Entry 4RYF (X-ray diffraction, 2.80 A resolution); this record covers chains A and B of the 14 polymer chains in the assembly.

Chain A (and B):
Name: ATP-dependent Clp protease proteolytic subunit
Organism: Listeria monocytogenes
Notes: EC 3.4.21.92; chain B of this document is another copy of the same molecule, construct and numbering; everything in this record applies to it too
Reference sequence: Q8Y7Y1 (Q8Y7Y1_LISMO); residues 8-197 here correspond to UniProt positions 1-190 (UniProt number = residue number - 7)
Amino-acid sequence (201 residues; each row starts with the number of its first residue):
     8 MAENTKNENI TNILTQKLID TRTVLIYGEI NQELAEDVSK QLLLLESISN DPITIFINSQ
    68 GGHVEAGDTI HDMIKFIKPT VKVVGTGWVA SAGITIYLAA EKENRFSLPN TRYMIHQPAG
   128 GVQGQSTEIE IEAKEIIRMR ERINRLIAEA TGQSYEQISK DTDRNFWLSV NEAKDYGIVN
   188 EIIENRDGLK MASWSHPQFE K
Not modelled in the structure: 8-16, 196-208 (chain B: 8-16, 195-208)
Differences from the reference sequence: expression tag (198-208)
Bound ions: Na+: K82, I84

How chain A and chain B interact:
Contacting residue pairs - 58 pairs, chain A then chain B:
  N19(A) - I17(B)
  Q23(A) - I17(B)
  Q39(A) - Y34(B)
  Q39(A) - G35(B)
  Q39(A) - N65(B)  hydrogen bond
  Q39(A) - Q67(B)  hydrogen bond
  Q39(A) - W95(B)
  A42(A) - Y34(B)
  E43(A) - L32(B)
  E43(A) - Y34(B)
  S46(A) - L32(B)
  S46(A) - Y34(B)  hydrogen bond
  K47(A) - L32(B)
  L50(A) - T30(B)
  L50(A) - R193(B)
  L51(A) - L21(B)
  L51(A) - L25(B)  hydrophobic
  E53(A) - R193(B)  salt bridge
  S54(A) - K24(B)
  H70(A) - W95(B)
  E72(A) - N65(B)  hydrogen bond (backbone-side chain)
  E72(A) - G94(B)
  E72(A) - W95(B)
  E72(A) - R119(B)  salt bridge
  D75(A) - N117(B)
  T76(A) - Y34(B)
  T76(A) - N65(B)  hydrogen bond
  T76(A) - T93(B)  hydrogen bond
  T76(A) - G94(B)  hydrogen bond (side chain-backbone)
  H78(A) - N117(B)
  D79(A) - L115(B)
  D79(A) - P116(B)
  D79(A) - N117(B)  hydrogen bond (side chain-backbone)
  M80(A) - F63(B)  hydrophobic
  K82(A) - E191(B)
  K82(A) - N192(B)  hydrogen bond (backbone-side chain)
  F83(A) - F63(B)  hydrophobic
  F83(A) - L115(B)  hydrophobic
  F83(A) - I190(B)  hydrophobic
  F83(A) - E191(B)
  F83(A) - N192(B)
  F83(A) - R193(B)  hydrogen bond (backbone-backbone)
  K85(A) - R193(B)
  Q132(A) - R171(B)  hydrogen bond
  T134(A) - R171(B)
  E135(A) - R171(B)
  I138(A) - R171(B)
  I138(A) - N172(B)
  E139(A) - N172(B)
  E139(A) - W174(B)  hydrogen bond
  E142(A) - R119(B)  salt bridge
  E142(A) - W174(B)
  R145(A) - W174(B)
  R145(A) - S176(B)
  R145(A) - E179(B)  salt bridge
  M146(A) - R119(B)
  R149(A) - N117(B)  hydrogen bond
  L153(A) - N117(B)
Also at the interface, not in a pair above, chain A (35 interface residues in all): I26, I55, A73, I84
Also at the interface, not in a pair above, chain B (30 interface residues in all): S66, T118, L175

In short:
Chain A and chain B form an interface of 35 and 30 residues respectively; the contacts include 13 hydrogen
bonds and 4 salt bridges. Polar pairs include E53(A)-R193(B), E72(A)-R119(B) and E142(A)-R119(B). The Na+ site
is built by K82(A) and I84(A).
Chain A and chain B are both ATP-dependent Clp protease proteolytic subunit (Listeria monocytogenes); the
structure, ClpP1/2 heterocomplex from Listeria monocytogenes, was determined by X-ray diffraction.
